Entry 4ZCF (X-ray diffraction, 2.60 A resolution); this record covers chains C and E of the 5 polymer chains in the assembly.

Chain C:
Molecule: Restriction endonuclease EcoP15I, restriction subunit
Organism: Escherichia coli
Reference sequence: Q5ZND2 (Q5ZND2_ECOLX); numbering as in UniProt (aligned over 1-970)
Sequence (970 residues; numbered 1 to 970; the number before each row is that of its first residue):
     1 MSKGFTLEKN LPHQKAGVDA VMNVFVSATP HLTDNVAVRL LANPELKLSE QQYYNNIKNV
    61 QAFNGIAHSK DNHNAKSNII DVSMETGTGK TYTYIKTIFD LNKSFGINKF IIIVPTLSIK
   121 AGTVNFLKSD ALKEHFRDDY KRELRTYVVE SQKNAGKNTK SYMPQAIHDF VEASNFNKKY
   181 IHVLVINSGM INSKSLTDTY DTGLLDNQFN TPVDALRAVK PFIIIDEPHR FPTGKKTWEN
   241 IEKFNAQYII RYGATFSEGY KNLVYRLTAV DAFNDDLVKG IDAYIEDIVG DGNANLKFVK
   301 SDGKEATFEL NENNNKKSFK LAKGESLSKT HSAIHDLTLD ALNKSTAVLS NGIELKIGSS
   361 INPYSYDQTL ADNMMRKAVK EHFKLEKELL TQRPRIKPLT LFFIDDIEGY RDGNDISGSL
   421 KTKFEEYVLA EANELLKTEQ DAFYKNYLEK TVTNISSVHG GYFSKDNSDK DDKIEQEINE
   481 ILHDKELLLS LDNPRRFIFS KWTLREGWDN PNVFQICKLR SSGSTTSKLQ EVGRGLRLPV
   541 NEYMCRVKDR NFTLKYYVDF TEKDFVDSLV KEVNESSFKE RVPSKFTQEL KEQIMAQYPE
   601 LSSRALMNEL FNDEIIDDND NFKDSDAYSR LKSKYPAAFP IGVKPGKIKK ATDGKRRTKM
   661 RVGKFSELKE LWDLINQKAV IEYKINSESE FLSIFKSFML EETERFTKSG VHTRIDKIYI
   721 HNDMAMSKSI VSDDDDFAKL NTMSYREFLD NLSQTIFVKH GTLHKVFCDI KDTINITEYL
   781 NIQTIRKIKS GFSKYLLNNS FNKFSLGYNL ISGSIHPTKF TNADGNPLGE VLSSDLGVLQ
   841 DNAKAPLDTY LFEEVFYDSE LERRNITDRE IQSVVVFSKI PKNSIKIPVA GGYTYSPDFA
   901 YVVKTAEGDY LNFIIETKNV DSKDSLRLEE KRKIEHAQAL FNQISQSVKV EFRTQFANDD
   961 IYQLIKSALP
Unresolved in the structure: 1-5, 154-162, 177, 288-292, 301, 309-318, 324-325, 344-345, 393, 407-419, 437-443, 463-473, 522-526, 549-550, 578-582, 595-619, 634-666, 706-743, 775-779, 801-803, 811-970
UniProt features mapped onto this chain:
  - region: Thr-894 to Lys-918 (Endonuclease domain)
  - binding site (AMP): Thr-91, Gly-122, Phe-126, Asp-226
Metal / ion sites: Mn2+: His-168 (shared with 1 residue of chain A)
Ligand contacts: adenosine monophosphate (AMP): Gln-14, Gly-89, Lys-90, Thr-91, Tyr-92, Tyr-94, Ile-119, Gly-122, Thr-123, Phe-126, Asp-226, Glu-227, Asp-509, Arg-537
Reported in the primary citation:
  - binding site for adenosine monophosphate: Gln-14, Asp-509, Arg-537
  - binding site for DNA 20-mer AATCATAGTCTACTGCTGTA (chain E): Thr-116, Leu-117, Ser-151, Asn-187, Met-190, Ser-193, Lys-194, Gly-352, Ile-353, Glu-354, Lys-356, Ser-359, Thr-503
  - binding site for DNA 20-mer ATACAGCAGTAGACTATGAT: Lys-235, Lys-236, Thr-237

Chain E:
Molecule: DNA 20-mer AATCATAGTCTACTGCTGTA
Sequence (20 nucleotides; row label = number of the first residue in the row):
     1 AATCATAGTC TACTGCTGTA

Interface between chain C and chain E:
Residue-residue contacts (18):
  Thr-116(C) with DA5(E), hydrogen bond to the phosphate
  Leu-117(C) with DA5(E), hydrogen bond to the phosphate
  Ser-151(C) with DT6(E), sugar contact; DA7(E), hydrogen bond to the phosphate
  Asn-187(C) with DA5(E), phosphate contact; DT6(E), hydrogen bond to the phosphate
  Gly-189(C) with DT6(E), sugar contact
  Met-190(C) with DT6(E), phosphate contact
  Ser-193(C) with DT6(E), hydrogen bond to the phosphate; DA7(E), hydrogen bond to the phosphate
  Lys-194(C) with DA7(E), phosphate contact; DG8(E), salt bridge to the phosphate
  Ser-195(C) with DA7(E), phosphate contact
  Gly-352(C) with DT3(E), phosphate contact
  Ile-353(C) with DT3(E), phosphate contact
  Glu-354(C) with DT3(E), hydrogen bond to the phosphate
  Ser-359(C) with DA2(E), hydrogen bond to the phosphate
  Thr-503(C) with DC4(E), hydrogen bond to the phosphate
Also at the interface, not in a pair above, chain C (16 interface residues in all): Gln-152, Lys-356

Overview:
Chain C and chain E form an interface of 16 and 7 residues respectively, with 9 hydrogen bonds and 1 salt
bridge. Among the polar pairs are Thr-116(C)/DA5(E), Leu-117(C)/DA5(E) and Ser-151(C)/DA7(E). From the paper:
a binding site for DNA 20-mer AATCATAGTCTACTGCTGTA (chain E) at Thr-116(C), Leu-117(C) and Ser-151(C) among
others; a binding site for adenosine monophosphate at Gln-14(C), Asp-509(C) and Arg-537(C).
Chain C is Restriction endonuclease EcoP15I, restriction subunit (Escherichia coli) and chain E is DNA 20-mer
AATCATAGTCTACTGCTGTA; the structure, Structural basis of asymmetric DNA methylation and ATP-triggered
long-range diffusion by EcoP15I, was determined by X-ray diffraction.
